Entry 3MHP (X-ray diffraction, 1.70 A resolution); this record covers chains B and C of the 3 polymer chains in the assembly.

[Chain B]
Name: Ferredoxin--NADP reductase, leaf isozyme, chloroplastic
Organism: Pisum sativum
Notes: EC 1.18.1.2; fragment: FAD-binding FR-type domain
UniProt: P10933 (FENR1_PEA); residues 14-308 here correspond to UniProt positions 66-360 (UniProt number = residue number + 52)
Sequence (296 residues; numbered 14 to 309; the number before each row is that of its first residue):
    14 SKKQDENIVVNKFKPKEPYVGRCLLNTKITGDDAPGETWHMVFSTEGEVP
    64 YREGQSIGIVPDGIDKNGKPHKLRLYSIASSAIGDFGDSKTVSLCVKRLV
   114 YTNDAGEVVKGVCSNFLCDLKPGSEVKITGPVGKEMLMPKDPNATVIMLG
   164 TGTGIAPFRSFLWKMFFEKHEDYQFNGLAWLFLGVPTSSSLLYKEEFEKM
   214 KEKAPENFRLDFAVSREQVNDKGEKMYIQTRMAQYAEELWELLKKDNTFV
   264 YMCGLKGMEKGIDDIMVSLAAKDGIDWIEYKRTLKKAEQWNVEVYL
Disordered / not traced: 115-121
Differences from the reference sequence: expression tag (309)
Residues lining bound ligands: FAD (flavin-adenine dinucleotide): S69, R87, L88, Y89, S90, C108, V109, K110, L112, Y114, G124, V125, C126, S127, T166, A169, E306, Y308, L309
Swiss-Prot annotation at these positions:
  - binding site (FAD): R87 to S90, C108 to K110, Y114, V125 to S127, T166
  - binding site (NADP(+)): S90, K110, T166, V198, P199, S228, R229, K238, G267, L268, E306

[Chain C]
Name: TIC62_peptide
UniProt: Q8SKU2 (Q8SKU2_PEA); residues 1-26 here correspond to UniProt positions 383-408 (UniProt number = residue number + 382)
Sequence (26 residues; each row starts with the number of its first residue):
     1 KTEQPLSPYTAYDDLKPPSSPSPTKP

[How chain B and chain C interact]
Contacting residue pairs (42; chain B residue first):
  L38(B) - Y9(C)
  I42(B) - P5(C)
  I42(B) - L6(C)
  G44(B) - Q4(C)
  G44(B) - L6(C)
  D45(B) - Q4(C)  hydrogen bond (backbone-side chain)
  H53(B) - P8(C)
  H53(B) - Y9(C)
  V55(B) - Y9(C)
  D98(B) - Y9(C)  hydrogen bond
  D98(B) - P17(C)
  F99(B) - Y9(C)
  F99(B) - P17(C)  hydrophobic
  F99(B) - S19(C)
  F99(B) - S20(C)
  F99(B) - P21(C)
  D101(B) - S20(C)  hydrogen bond
  D101(B) - P21(C)
  R172(B) - P8(C)
  R172(B) - Y9(C)
  W176(B) - K16(C)
  W176(B) - P17(C)
  F180(B) - D14(C)
  F180(B) - L15(C)
  F180(B) - K16(C)  hydrogen bond (backbone-side chain)
  S201(B) - L6(C)
  S202(B) - L6(C)
  L204(B) - L6(C)
  L205(B) - L6(C)
  Y206(B) - L6(C)  hydrogen bond (backbone-backbone)
  Y206(B) - S7(C)
  Y206(B) - P8(C)
  K207(B) - S7(C)
  E208(B) - P5(C)
  E208(B) - L6(C)  hydrogen bond (side chain-backbone)
  E208(B) - S7(C)  hydrogen bond
  E208(B) - T10(C)
  E208(B) - L15(C)
  E209(B) - S7(C)  hydrogen bond (backbone-side chain)
  E209(B) - P8(C)
  K212(B) - D13(C)  hydrogen bond (side chain-backbone)
  K212(B) - L15(C)
Other interface residues (no listed pair), chain B (23 interface residues in all): T43, K103
Other interface residues (no listed pair), chain C (16 interface residues in all): S22

[Overview]
23 residues of chain B face 16 of chain C across their interface; the contacts include 9 hydrogen bonds. Polar
pairs include D45(B)-Q4(C), D98(B)-Y9(C) and D101(B)-S20(C). Bound to chain B: flavin-adenine dinucleotide.
Chain B is Ferredoxin--NADP reductase, leaf isozyme, chloroplastic (Pisum sativum) and chain C is
TIC62_peptide; the structure, FNR-recruitment to the thylakoid, was determined by X-ray diffraction.
